9J8O - chains g and j of the 28 polymer chains in the assembly; structure by electron microscopy, 4.05 A resolution (low resolution: residue-level contacts below are approximate; hydrogen-bond / salt-bridge calls are withheld).

== Chain g ==
Name: Histone H2A type 1-B/E
From: Homo sapiens
UniProtKB: P04908 (H2A1B_HUMAN); residues 0-129 here correspond to UniProt positions 1-130 (UniProt number = residue number + 1)
Sequence (133 residues; numbered -3 to 129; the number before each row is that of its first residue; numbers below 1 keep their minus sign (Gly-3 is residue -3)):
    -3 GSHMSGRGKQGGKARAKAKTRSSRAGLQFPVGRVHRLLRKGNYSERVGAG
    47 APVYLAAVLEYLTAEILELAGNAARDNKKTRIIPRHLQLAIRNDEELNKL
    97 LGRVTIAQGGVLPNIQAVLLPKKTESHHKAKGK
Disordered / not traced: -3 to 14, 119-129
Construct notes: expression tag (-3 to -1)
Curated features (UniProtKB/Swiss-Prot):
  - modified residue: Ser1 (N-acetylserine), Arg3 (Citrulline), Lys5 (N6-(2-hydroxyisobutyryl)lysine), Lys9 (N6-(2-hydroxyisobutyryl)lysine), Lys13 (N6-(beta-hydroxybutyryl)lysine), Lys36 (N6-(2-hydroxyisobutyryl)lysine), Lys74 (N6-(2-hydroxyisobutyryl)lysine), Lys75 (N6-(2-hydroxyisobutyryl)lysine), Lys95 (N6-(2-hydroxyisobutyryl)lysine), Gln104 (N5-methylglutamine), Lys118 (N6-(2-hydroxyisobutyryl)lysine), Lys119 (N6-crotonyllysine), Thr120 (Phosphothreonine), Lys125 (N6-crotonyllysine)
  - cross-link (Glycyl lysine isopeptide (Lys-Gly)): Lys13 (interchain with G-Cter in ubiquitin), Lys15 (interchain with G-Cter in ubiquitin), Lys119 (interchain with G-Cter in ubiquitin)

== Chain j ==
Molecule: 193-nt DNA strand
From: synthetic construct
Sequence (193 nucleotides; numbered 2 to 194; the number before each row is that of its first residue):
     2 ATCTATGAATTTCGCGACACAAGGCCTGGATGTATATATCTGACACGTGC
    52 CTGGAGACTAGGGAGTAATCCCCTTGGCGGTTAAAACGCGGGGGACAGCG
   102 CGTACGTGCGTTTAAGCGGTGCTAGAGCTGTCTACGACCAATTGAGCGGC
   152 CTCGGCACCGGATTCTCAGGCCTGGCTCGCGATAGGGTCCGAT
Disordered / not traced: 2-7, 184-194

== Chain g / chain j interface ==
Pairs across the interface (12):
  Arg29(g) with DC148(j)
  Arg42(g) with DG137(j); DA138(j)
  Val43(g) with DG137(j); DA138(j)
  Gly44(g) with DG137(j)
  Ala45(g) with DG137(j)
  Lys75(g) with DC157(j)
  Thr76(g) with DG156(j); DC157(j)
  Arg77(g) with DG156(j); DC157(j)
Other interface residues (no listed pair), chain g (9 interface residues in all): Thr16
Other interface residues (no listed pair), chain j (8 interface residues in all): DA146, DG147, DA158

== In short ==
9 residues of chain g face 8 of chain j across their interface.
Here chain g is Histone H2A type 1-B/E (Homo sapiens) and chain j is a 193-nt DNA strand (synthetic
construct). Entry 9J8O (Cryo-EM structure of BAF-Lamin A/C IgF-H1-nucleosome complex) was determined by
electron microscopy, deposited together with 9J8N.
